Entry 8EUC (electron microscopy, 3.61 A resolution); this record covers chains B and C of the 4 polymer chains in the assembly.

== Chain B (and C) ==
Molecule: Cyclic nucleotide-gated cation channel alpha-3
Source organism: Homo sapiens
Notes: chain C of this document is another copy of the same molecule, construct and numbering; everything in this record applies to it too
UniProt: Q16281 (CNGA3_HUMAN); residues 1-694 here = UniProt positions 1-694
Sequence (694 residues; each row starts with the number of its first residue):
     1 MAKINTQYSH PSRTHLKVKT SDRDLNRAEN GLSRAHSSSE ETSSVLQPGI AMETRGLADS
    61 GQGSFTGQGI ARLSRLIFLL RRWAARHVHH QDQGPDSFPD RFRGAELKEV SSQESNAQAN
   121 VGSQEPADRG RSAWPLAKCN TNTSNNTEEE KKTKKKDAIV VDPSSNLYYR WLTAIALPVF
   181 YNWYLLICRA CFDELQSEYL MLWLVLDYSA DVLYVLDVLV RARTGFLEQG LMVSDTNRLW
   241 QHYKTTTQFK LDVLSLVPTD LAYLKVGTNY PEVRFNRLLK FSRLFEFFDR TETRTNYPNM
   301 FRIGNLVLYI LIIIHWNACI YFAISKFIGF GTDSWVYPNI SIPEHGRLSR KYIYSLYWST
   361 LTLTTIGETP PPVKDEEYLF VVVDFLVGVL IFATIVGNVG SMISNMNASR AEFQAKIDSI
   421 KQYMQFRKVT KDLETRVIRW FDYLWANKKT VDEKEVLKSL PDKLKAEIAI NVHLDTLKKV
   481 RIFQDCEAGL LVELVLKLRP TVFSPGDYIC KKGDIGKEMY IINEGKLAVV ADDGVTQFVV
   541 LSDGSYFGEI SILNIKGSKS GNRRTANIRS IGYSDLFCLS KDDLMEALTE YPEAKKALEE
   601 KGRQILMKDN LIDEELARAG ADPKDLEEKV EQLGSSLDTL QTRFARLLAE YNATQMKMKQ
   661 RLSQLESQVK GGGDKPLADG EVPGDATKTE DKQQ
Unresolved in the structure: 1-158, 259-269, 555-561, 611-694 (chain C: 1-157, 610-694)
Glycans and other covalent adducts: N-acetylglucosamine (NAG) linked to Asn339
Residues lining bound ligands: cyclic guanosine monophosphate (PCG): Cys510, Val539, Leu541, Phe547, Gly548, Glu549, Ile550, Ser551, Arg564, Thr565, Ala566, Ile568, Ile605, Lys608, Asp609

== Interface between chain B and chain C ==
Contacting residue pairs (58; chain B residue first):
  Leu311(B) - Leu386(C)  hydrophobic
  Arg347(B) - Asp375(C)  salt bridge
  Ser349(B) - Asp375(C)  hydrogen bond
  Arg350(B) - Val373(C)  hydrogen bond (side chain-backbone)
  Arg350(B) - Asp375(C)
  Arg350(B) - Tyr378(C)
  Ile353(B) - Asp375(C)
  Ile353(B) - Tyr378(C)  hydrophobic
  Tyr354(B) - Tyr378(C)
  Tyr357(B) - Pro372(C)
  Tyr357(B) - Tyr378(C)  hydrophobic
  Tyr357(B) - Val381(C)  hydrophobic
  Tyr357(B) - Val382(C)  hydrophobic
  Thr360(B) - Phe385(C)
  Leu361(B) - Phe385(C)  hydrophobic
  Ile366(B) - Thr365(C)
  Ile366(B) - Ile366(C)
  Ile366(B) - Phe385(C)  hydrophobic
  Glu368(B) - Gly367(C)
  Phe392(B) - Val389(C)  hydrophobic
  Phe392(B) - Phe392(C)  hydrophobic
  Val399(B) - Ala393(C)  hydrophobic
  Val399(B) - Thr394(C)
  Asn407(B) - Arg302(C)
  Arg410(B) - Asp289(C)  salt bridge
  Lys416(B) - Glu455(C)  hydrogen bond (side chain-backbone)
  Lys416(B) - Val456(C)  hydrogen bond (side chain-backbone)
  Lys416(B) - Lys458(C)
  Lys416(B) - Ser459(C)  hydrogen bond
  Ser419(B) - Val456(C)
  Ile420(B) - Val456(C)  hydrophobic
  Ile420(B) - Leu457(C)  hydrophobic
  Tyr423(B) - Val472(C)
  Met424(B) - Ile468(C)  hydrophobic
  Phe426(B) - Asn447(C)
  Arg427(B) - Val472(C)
  Arg427(B) - Asn523(C)
  Arg427(B) - Glu524(C)  salt bridge
  Val429(B) - Asn471(C)
  Thr430(B) - Asn471(C)
  Leu433(B) - Glu467(C)
  Leu433(B) - Ile468(C)  hydrophobic
  Leu433(B) - Asn471(C)
  Arg436(B) - Lys463(C)
  Arg436(B) - Glu467(C)  salt bridge
  Arg439(B) - Ser164(C)  hydrogen bond
  Trp440(B) - Pro461(C)  hydrophobic
  Phe441(B) - Leu460(C)  hydrophobic
  Asp442(B) - Ser164(C)
  Phe503(B) - Asp462(C)
  Asp507(B) - Lys463(C)
  Ile515(B) - Glu590(C)
  Glu524(B) - Gln229(C)
  Gly525(B) - Gln229(C)
  Lys526(B) - Gln229(C)
  Asp543(B) - Gln229(C)  hydrogen bond
  Gly572(B) - Gly230(C)
  Tyr573(B) - Gly230(C)  hydrogen bond (backbone-backbone)
Also at the interface, not in a pair above, chain B (53 interface residues in all): Val307, Ile310, Leu356, Thr364, Ile395, Val396, Gly400, Gln414, Lys421, Val437, Tyr443, Val502, Ser542, Ile571
Also at the interface, not in a pair above, chain C (53 interface residues in all): Leu227, Leu231, Arg290, Glu292, Thr293, Arg294, Asn296, Thr369, Pro371, Leu379, Leu390, Val396, Gly397, Lys448, Glu453, Leu464

== Overview ==
The chain B/chain C interface involves 53 residues from each chain; the contacts include 8 hydrogen bonds and
4 salt bridges. Polar contacts include Arg347(B)-Asp375(C), Arg410(B)-Asp289(C) and Arg427(B)-Glu524(C).
Ligands of chain B: cyclic guanosine monophosphate. Covalently linked N-acetylglucosamine: at Asn339(B).
Both chains are Cyclic nucleotide-gated cation channel alpha-3 (Homo sapiens). Entry 8EUC (Cryo-EM structure
of cGMP bound human CNGA3/CNGB3 channel in GDN, transition state 2) was determined by electron microscopy
(same publication as 8ETP, 8EU3, 8EV8, 8EV9, 8EVA, 8EVB and 8EVC).
